3S14 - chains A and B of the 12 polymer chains in the assembly; structure by X-ray diffraction, 2.85 A resolution.

[Chain A]
Molecule: DNA-directed RNA polymerase II subunit RPB1
Source organism: Saccharomyces cerevisiae S288c
Notes: EC 2.7.7.6
UniProtKB: P04050 (RPB1_YEAST); numbering as in UniProt (aligned over 1-1733)
Chain sequence (1733 residues; row label = number of the first residue in the row):
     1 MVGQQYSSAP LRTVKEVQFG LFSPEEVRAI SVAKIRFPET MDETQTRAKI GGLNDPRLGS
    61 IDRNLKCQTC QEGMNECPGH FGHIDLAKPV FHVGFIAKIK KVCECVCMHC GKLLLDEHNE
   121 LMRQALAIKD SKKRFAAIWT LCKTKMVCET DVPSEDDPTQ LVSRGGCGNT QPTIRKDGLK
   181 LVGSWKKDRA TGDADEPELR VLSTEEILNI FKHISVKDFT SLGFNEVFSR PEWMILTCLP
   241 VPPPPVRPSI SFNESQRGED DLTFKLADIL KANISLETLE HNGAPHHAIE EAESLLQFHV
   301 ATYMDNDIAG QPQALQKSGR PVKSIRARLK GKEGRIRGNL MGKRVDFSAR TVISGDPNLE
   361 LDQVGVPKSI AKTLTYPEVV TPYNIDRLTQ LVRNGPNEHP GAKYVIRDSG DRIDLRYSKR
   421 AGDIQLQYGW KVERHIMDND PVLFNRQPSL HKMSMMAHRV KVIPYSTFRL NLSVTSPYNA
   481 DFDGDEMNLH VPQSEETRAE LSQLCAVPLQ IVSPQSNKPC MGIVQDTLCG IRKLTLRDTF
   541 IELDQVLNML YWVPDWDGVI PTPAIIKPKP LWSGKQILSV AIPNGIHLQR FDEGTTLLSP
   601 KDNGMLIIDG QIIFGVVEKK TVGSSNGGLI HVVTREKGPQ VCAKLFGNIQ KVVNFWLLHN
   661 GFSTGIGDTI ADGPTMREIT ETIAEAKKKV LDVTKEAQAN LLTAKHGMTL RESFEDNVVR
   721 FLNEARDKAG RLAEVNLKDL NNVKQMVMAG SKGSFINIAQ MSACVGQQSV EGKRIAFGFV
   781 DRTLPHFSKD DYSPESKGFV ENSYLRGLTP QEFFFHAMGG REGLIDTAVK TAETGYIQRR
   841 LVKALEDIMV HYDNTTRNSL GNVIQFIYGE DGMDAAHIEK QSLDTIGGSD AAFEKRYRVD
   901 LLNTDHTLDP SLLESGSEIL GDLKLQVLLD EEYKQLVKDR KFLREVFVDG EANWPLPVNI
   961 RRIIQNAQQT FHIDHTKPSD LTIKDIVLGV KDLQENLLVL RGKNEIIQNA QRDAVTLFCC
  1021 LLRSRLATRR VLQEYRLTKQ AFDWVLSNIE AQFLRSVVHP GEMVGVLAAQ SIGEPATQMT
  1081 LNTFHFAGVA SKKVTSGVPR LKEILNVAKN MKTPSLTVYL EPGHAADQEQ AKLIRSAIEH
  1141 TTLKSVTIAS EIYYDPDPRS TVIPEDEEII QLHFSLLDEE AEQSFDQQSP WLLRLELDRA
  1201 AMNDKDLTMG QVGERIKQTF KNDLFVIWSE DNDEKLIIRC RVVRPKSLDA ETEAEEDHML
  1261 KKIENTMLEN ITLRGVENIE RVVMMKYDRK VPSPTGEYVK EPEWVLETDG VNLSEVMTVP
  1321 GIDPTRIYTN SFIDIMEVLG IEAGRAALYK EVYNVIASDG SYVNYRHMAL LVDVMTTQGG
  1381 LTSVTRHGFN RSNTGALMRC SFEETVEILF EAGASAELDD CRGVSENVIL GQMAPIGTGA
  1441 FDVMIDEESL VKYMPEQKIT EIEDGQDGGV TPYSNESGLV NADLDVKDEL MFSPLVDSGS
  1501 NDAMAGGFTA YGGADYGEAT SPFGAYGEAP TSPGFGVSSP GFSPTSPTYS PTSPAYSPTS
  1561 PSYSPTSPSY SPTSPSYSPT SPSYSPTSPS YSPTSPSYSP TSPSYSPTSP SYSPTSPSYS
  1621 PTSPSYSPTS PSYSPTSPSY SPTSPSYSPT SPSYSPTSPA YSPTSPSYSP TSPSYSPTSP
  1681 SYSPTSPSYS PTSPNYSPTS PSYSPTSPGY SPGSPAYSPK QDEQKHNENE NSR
Disordered / not traced: 1-2, 155-160, 187-198, 1177-1186, 1244-1253, 1446-1733
Ion coordination: Zn2+ site 1: Cys-67, Cys-70, Cys-77, His-80; Zn2+ site 2: Cys-107, Cys-110, Cys-148, Cys-167; Mg2+: Asp-481, Asp-483, Asp-485 (shared with 1 residue of chain R)
UniProt features mapped onto this chain:
  - region: Pro-248 to Asp-260 (Lid loop), Asn-306 to Lys-323 (Rudder loop), Pro-810 to Glu-822 (Bridging helix)
  - binding site (Zn(2+)): Cys-67, Cys-70, Cys-77, His-80, Cys-107, Cys-110, Cys-148, Cys-167
  - binding site (Mg(2+)): Asp-481, Asp-483, Asp-485
  - modified residue: Thr-1471 (Phosphothreonine)
  - cross-link (Glycyl lysine isopeptide (Lys-Gly)): Lys-695 (interchain with G-Cter in ubiquitin), Lys-1246 (interchain with G-Cter in ubiquitin), Lys-1350 (interchain with G-Cter in ubiquitin)
  - natural variant: Ser-1653 to Pro-1659 (deletion: In strain: A364A)
  - mutagenesis: Lys-1246 (K1246R: Impairs ubiquitination during transcription stress)

[Chain B]
Molecule: DNA-directed RNA polymerase II subunit RPB2
Source organism: Saccharomyces cerevisiae S288c
Notes: EC 2.7.7.6
UniProtKB: P08518 (RPB2_YEAST); residues 1-1224 here = UniProt positions 1-1224
Chain sequence (1224 residues; row label = number of the first residue in the row):
     1 MSDLANSEKY YDEDPYGFED ESAPITAEDS WAVISAFFRE KGLVSQQLDS FNQFVDYTLQ
    61 DIICEDSTLI LEQLAQHTTE SDNISRKYEI SFGKIYVTKP MVNESDGVTH ALYPQEARLR
   121 NLTYSSGLFV DVKKRTYEAI DVPGRELKYE LIAEESEDDS ESGKVFIGRL PIMLRSKNCY
   181 LSEATESDLY KLKECPFDMG GYFIINGSEK VLIAQERSAG NIVQVFKKAA PSPISHVAEI
   241 RSALEKGSRF ISTLQVKLYG REGSSARTIK ATLPYIKQDI PIVIIFRALG IIPDGEILEH
   301 ICYDVNDWQM LEMLKPCVED GFVIQDRETA LDFIGRRGTA LGIKKEKRIQ YAKDILQKEF
   361 LPHITQLEGF ESRKAFFLGY MINRLLLCAL DRKDQDDRDH FGKKRLDLAG PLLAQLFKTL
   421 FKKLTKDIFR YMQRTVEEAH DFNMKLAINA KTITSGLKYA LATGNWGEQK KAMSSRAGVS
   481 QVLNRYTYSS TLSHLRRTNT PIGRDGKLAK PRQLHNTHWG LVCPAETPEG QACGLVKNLS
   541 LMSCISVGTD PMPIITFLSE WGMEPLEDYV PHQSPDATRV FVNGVWHGVH RNPARLMETL
   601 RTLRRKGDIN PEVSMIRDIR EKELKIFTDA GRVYRPLFIV EDDESLGHKE LKVRKGHIAK
   661 LMATEYQDIE GGFEDVEEYT WSSLLNEGLV EYIDAEEEES ILIAMQPEDL EPAEANEEND
   721 LDVDPAKRIR VSHHATTFTH CEIHPSMILG VAASIIPFPD HNQSPRNTYQ SAMGKQAMGV
   781 FLTNYNVRMD TMANILYYPQ KPLGTTRAME YLKFRELPAG QNAIVAIACY SGYNQEDSMI
   841 MNQSSIDRGL FRSLFFRSYM DQEKKYGMSI TETFEKPQRT NTLRMKHGTY DKLDDDGLIA
   901 PGVRVSGEDV IIGKTTPISP DEEELGQRTA YHSKRDASTP LRSTENGIVD QVLVTTNQDG
   961 LKFVKVRVRT TKIPQIGDKF ASRHGQKGTI GITYRREDMP FTAEGIVPDL IINPHAIPSR
  1021 MTVAHLIECL LSKVAALSGN EGDASPFTDI TVEGISKLLR EHGYQSRGFE VMYNGHTGKK
  1081 LMAQIFFGPT YYQRLRHMVD DKIHARARGP MQVLTRQPVE GRSRDGGLRF GEMERDCMIA
  1141 HGAASFLKER LMEASDAFRV HICGICGLMT VIAKLNHNQF ECKGCDNKID IYQIHIPYAA
  1201 KLLFQELMAM NITPRLYTDR SRDF
Disordered / not traced: 1-19, 71-88, 142-163, 336-344, 438-445, 503-508, 669-677, 716-721, 920-932
Ion coordination: Zn2+: Cys-1163, Cys-1166, Cys-1182, Cys-1185
Reported in the primary citation:
  - binding site for the 6-nt RNA strand: Lys-979, Lys-987
  - binding site for the 29-nt DNA strand: Arg-857, Arg-942

[Chain A / chain B interface]
Contacting residue pairs (446):
  Gln-4(A) / Phe-1158(B)
  Gln-4(A) / Arg-1159(B)  hydrogen bond (side chain-backbone)
  Gln-5(A) / Arg-1159(B)  hydrogen bond (backbone-side chain)
  Gln-5(A) / Leu-1175(B)
  Gln-5(A) / Asn-1176(B)
  Tyr-6(A) / Leu-1175(B)
  Ser-7(A) / Arg-1159(B)
  Ser-7(A) / His-1161(B)
  Ser-7(A) / Phe-1180(B)
  Ser-7(A) / Gln-1193(B)  hydrogen bond (backbone-side chain)
  Ser-8(A) / Asn-1178(B)  hydrogen bond
  Ser-8(A) / Phe-1180(B)
  Ala-9(A) / Ile-1191(B)  hydrophobic
  Ala-9(A) / Gln-1193(B)  hydrogen bond (backbone-side chain)
  Pro-10(A) / Ile-1191(B)
  Pro-10(A) / Tyr-1192(B)
  Pro-10(A) / Gln-1193(B)  hydrogen bond (backbone-backbone)
  Leu-11(A) / Gln-1193(B)
  Leu-11(A) / His-1195(B)
  Arg-12(A) / Tyr-1192(B)
  Arg-12(A) / Gln-1193(B)  hydrogen bond (backbone-backbone)
  Arg-12(A) / Ile-1194(B)
  Arg-12(A) / Thr-1218(B)  hydrogen bond
  Thr-13(A) / Thr-1218(B)
  Val-14(A) / Leu-1216(B)  hydrophobic
  Val-14(A) / Tyr-1217(B)
  Lys-15(A) / Tyr-1217(B)  hydrogen bond (backbone-backbone)
  Lys-15(A) / Thr-1218(B)  hydrogen bond (side chain-backbone)
  Lys-15(A) / Asp-1219(B)
  Lys-15(A) / Arg-1220(B)
  Glu-16(A) / Arg-1215(B)
  Glu-16(A) / Leu-1216(B)
  Glu-16(A) / Tyr-1217(B)  hydrogen bond (backbone-backbone)
  Glu-16(A) / Asp-1219(B)
  Glu-16(A) / Arg-1220(B)
  Glu-16(A) / Ser-1221(B)
  Val-17(A) / Arg-1215(B)
  Gln-18(A) / Thr-1213(B)
  Gln-18(A) / Arg-1215(B)  hydrogen bond (backbone-backbone)
  Gln-18(A) / Tyr-1217(B)
  Phe-19(A) / Thr-1213(B)
  Gly-20(A) / Ile-1212(B)
  Gly-20(A) / Thr-1213(B)  hydrogen bond (backbone-backbone)
  Leu-21(A) / Asn-1211(B)
  Leu-21(A) / Thr-1213(B)
  Phe-22(A) / Met-1208(B)  hydrophobic
  Phe-22(A) / Asn-1211(B)  hydrogen bond (backbone-backbone)
  Phe-22(A) / Thr-1213(B)
  Glu-26(A) / Leu-1168(B)
  Glu-26(A) / Arg-1215(B)  salt bridge
  Val-27(A) / Asn-1211(B)
  Ala-29(A) / Lys-1183(B)  hydrogen bond (backbone-side chain)
  Ala-29(A) / Gly-1184(B)
  Ile-30(A) / Thr-1170(B)
  Ser-31(A) / Lys-1183(B)  hydrogen bond (backbone-side chain)
  Thr-69(A) / Lys-1174(B)
  Cys-70(A) / Ile-1172(B)  hydrophobic
  Cys-70(A) / Ala-1173(B)  hydrogen bond (side chain-backbone)
  Cys-70(A) / Lys-1174(B)
  Glu-72(A) / Ala-1173(B)
  Glu-72(A) / Lys-1174(B)
  Glu-72(A) / Leu-1175(B)  hydrogen bond (side chain-backbone)
  Glu-72(A) / Asn-1176(B)
  Asn-75(A) / Arg-1116(B)  hydrogen bond
  Glu-76(A) / Phe-1158(B)
  Glu-76(A) / Arg-1159(B)  salt bridge
  Glu-76(A) / Leu-1175(B)
  Pro-78(A) / Val-1160(B)  hydrophobic
  Pro-78(A) / Lys-1201(B)
  Pro-78(A) / Gln-1205(B)  hydrogen bond (backbone-side chain)
  Gly-79(A) / Gln-1205(B)
  Phe-81(A) / Gln-1205(B)
  Phe-81(A) / Met-1208(B)  hydrophobic
  Phe-81(A) / Ala-1209(B)
  His-92(A) / Met-1210(B)
  Phe-228(A) / Arg-1215(B)
  Trp-233(A) / Asn-1211(B)
  Leu-236(A) / Asn-1211(B)
  Cys-238(A) / Asn-1211(B)
  Pro-240(A) / Met-1208(B)
  Pro-240(A) / Asn-1211(B)
  Pro-242(A) / Ala-1209(B)  hydrophobic
  Pro-245(A) / Leu-1114(B)
  Pro-245(A) / Tyr-1198(B)
  Val-246(A) / Leu-1114(B)
  Val-246(A) / Leu-1202(B)  hydrophobic
  Val-246(A) / Gln-1205(B)
  Pro-248(A) / Leu-1114(B)
  Ile-250(A) / Val-1113(B)  hydrophobic
  Glu-254(A) / Arg-884(B)
  Glu-254(A) / Ile-918(B)
  Glu-254(A) / Arg-935(B)
  Ser-255(A) / Ile-918(B)
  Tyr-303(A) / Ala-1209(B)
  Met-304(A) / Met-1210(B)  hydrophobic
  Ile-325(A) / Glu-1206(B)
  Ile-325(A) / Ala-1209(B)  hydrophobic
  Ile-325(A) / Met-1210(B)  hydrophobic
  Arg-328(A) / Glu-1206(B)  salt bridge
  Leu-329(A) / Leu-1203(B)  hydrophobic
  Leu-329(A) / Glu-1206(B)
  Leu-329(A) / Met-1210(B)  hydrophobic
  Arg-335(A) / Ala-1199(B)
  Arg-335(A) / Leu-1202(B)
  Arg-335(A) / Glu-1206(B)  salt bridge
  Ile-336(A) / Leu-1203(B)  hydrophobic
  Arg-337(A) / Arg-1129(B)  hydrogen bond (backbone-side chain)
  Arg-337(A) / Glu-1132(B)  salt bridge
  Gly-338(A) / Arg-1129(B)  hydrogen bond (backbone-side chain)
  Asn-339(A) / Thr-1115(B)
  Asn-339(A) / Gln-1117(B)  hydrogen bond (backbone-side chain)
  Asn-339(A) / Ala-1199(B)
  Leu-340(A) / Pro-1197(B)  hydrophobic
  Leu-340(A) / Ala-1199(B)  hydrophobic
  Leu-340(A) / Ala-1200(B)
  Leu-340(A) / Leu-1203(B)  hydrophobic
  Met-341(A) / Glu-1132(B)
  Met-341(A) / Arg-1135(B)
  Gly-342(A) / Arg-1129(B)  hydrogen bond (backbone-side chain)
  Gly-342(A) / Phe-1130(B)
  Lys-343(A) / Gln-1117(B)
  Lys-343(A) / Arg-1129(B)
  Lys-343(A) / Phe-1130(B)  hydrogen bond (backbone-backbone)
  Lys-343(A) / Leu-1151(B)  hydrogen bond (side chain-backbone)
  Lys-343(A) / Ser-1155(B)
  Lys-343(A) / Asp-1156(B)  salt bridge
  Lys-343(A) / Pro-1197(B)
  Arg-344(A) / Pro-1118(B)
  Arg-344(A) / Val-1119(B)
  Arg-344(A) / Glu-1120(B)  salt bridge
  Arg-344(A) / Gly-1127(B)  hydrogen bond (side chain-backbone)
  Arg-344(A) / Leu-1128(B)
  Arg-344(A) / Arg-1129(B)
  Arg-344(A) / Ser-1155(B)  hydrogen bond (backbone-side chain)
  Val-345(A) / Pro-1118(B)  hydrophobic
  Val-345(A) / Gly-1127(B)
  Val-345(A) / Leu-1128(B)  hydrogen bond (backbone-backbone)
  Val-345(A) / Arg-1150(B)
  Val-345(A) / Ala-1154(B)  hydrophobic
  Val-345(A) / Ser-1155(B)
  Asp-346(A) / Arg-1106(B)  salt bridge
  Asp-346(A) / Arg-1108(B)
  Asp-346(A) / Gly-1109(B)
  Asp-346(A) / Met-1111(B)
  Asp-346(A) / Pro-1118(B)
  Asp-346(A) / Arg-1150(B)  hydrogen bond (backbone-side chain)
  Asp-346(A) / Ala-1154(B)
  Asp-346(A) / Ser-1155(B)
  Phe-347(A) / Arg-1106(B)  hydrogen bond (backbone-backbone)
  Phe-347(A) / Ala-1107(B)  hydrophobic
  Phe-347(A) / Arg-1108(B)
  Phe-347(A) / Arg-1150(B)  hydrogen bond (backbone-side chain)
  Ser-348(A) / Ala-1105(B)
  Ser-348(A) / Arg-1106(B)  hydrogen bond (backbone-backbone)
  Ser-348(A) / Leu-1128(B)  hydrogen bond (side chain-backbone)
  Ala-349(A) / His-1104(B)
  Ala-349(A) / Ala-1105(B)  hydrophobic
  Ala-349(A) / Leu-1128(B)
  Arg-350(A) / Lys-1102(B)
  Arg-350(A) / Ile-1103(B)
  Arg-350(A) / His-1104(B)  hydrogen bond (backbone-backbone)
  Arg-350(A) / Leu-1128(B)
  Thr-351(A) / Val-1099(B)
  Thr-351(A) / Ile-1103(B)
  Val-352(A) / Gly-977(B)
  Val-352(A) / Val-1099(B)  hydrophobic
  Val-352(A) / Lys-1102(B)
  Ser-354(A) / Ile-990(B)
  Asp-356(A) / Tyr-833(B)  hydrogen bond
  Pro-357(A) / Ser-831(B)
  Pro-357(A) / Gly-832(B)
  Pro-357(A) / Tyr-833(B)  hydrophobic
  Asn-358(A) / Tyr-833(B)  hydrogen bond
  Ile-370(A) / Ile-1103(B)  hydrophobic
  Thr-373(A) / Ala-1105(B)
  Thr-373(A) / Ala-1107(B)
  Leu-374(A) / Arg-1106(B)
  Leu-374(A) / Ala-1107(B)  hydrophobic
  Arg-412(A) / Arg-1108(B)
  Glu-433(A) / Arg-1108(B)  salt bridge
  Leu-443(A) / Met-1138(B)  hydrophobic
  Leu-443(A) / Phe-1146(B)  hydrophobic
  Gln-447(A) / Arg-1129(B)
  Gln-447(A) / Glu-1134(B)
  Ser-449(A) / Met-1133(B)
  Ser-449(A) / Glu-1134(B)  hydrogen bond
  Ser-449(A) / Cys-1137(B)
  His-451(A) / Cys-1137(B)  hydrogen bond (backbone-side chain)
  Lys-452(A) / Cys-1137(B)
  Lys-452(A) / Ala-1140(B)
  Lys-452(A) / His-1141(B)  hydrogen bond (backbone-side chain)
  Met-455(A) / Phe-1130(B)  hydrophobic
  Met-455(A) / Glu-1134(B)
  Met-455(A) / Cys-1137(B)  hydrophobic
  Met-455(A) / Met-1138(B)  hydrophobic
  Met-455(A) / His-1141(B)
  Tyr-465(A) / Ile-976(B)  hydrophobic
  Ser-466(A) / Gln-975(B)
  Ser-466(A) / Val-1099(B)
  Ser-466(A) / Asp-1100(B)  hydrogen bond
  Ser-466(A) / Ile-1103(B)
  Thr-467(A) / Ile-976(B)
  Thr-467(A) / Gly-977(B)
  Thr-467(A) / Val-1099(B)
  Arg-469(A) / Tyr-833(B)
  Arg-469(A) / Ile-976(B)
  Arg-469(A) / Gly-991(B)  hydrogen bond (side chain-backbone)
  Leu-472(A) / Gln-835(B)
  Leu-472(A) / Glu-836(B)
  Thr-475(A) / Glu-836(B)
  Asp-481(A) / Glu-836(B)
  Asp-481(A) / Asp-837(B)
  Phe-482(A) / Gln-835(B)
  Phe-482(A) / Glu-836(B)  hydrogen bond (backbone-backbone)
  Phe-482(A) / Asp-837(B)
  Phe-482(A) / Ser-838(B)
  Phe-482(A) / Gly-988(B)
  Phe-482(A) / Thr-989(B)  hydrogen bond (backbone-side chain)
  Asp-483(A) / Asp-837(B)
  Asp-483(A) / Lys-979(B)
  Asp-483(A) / Lys-987(B)  salt bridge
  Asp-483(A) / Gly-988(B)
  Gly-484(A) / Thr-989(B)
  Glu-486(A) / Lys-1102(B)  salt bridge
  Asn-488(A) / Leu-1128(B)
  His-490(A) / Phe-1130(B)
  His-490(A) / Arg-1150(B)  hydrogen bond
  Val-491(A) / Arg-1150(B)  hydrogen bond (backbone-side chain)
  Pro-492(A) / Glu-1149(B)
  Gln-493(A) / Glu-1149(B)  hydrogen bond (backbone-side chain)
  Ser-494(A) / Glu-1149(B)  hydrogen bond (backbone-side chain)
  Thr-497(A) / Ser-1145(B)
  Thr-497(A) / Phe-1146(B)
  Thr-497(A) / Glu-1149(B)  hydrogen bond
  Glu-500(A) / Ala-1143(B)
  Glu-500(A) / Ala-1144(B)
  Glu-500(A) / Ser-1145(B)  hydrogen bond
  Glu-500(A) / Phe-1146(B)  hydrogen bond (side chain-backbone)
  Leu-501(A) / Phe-1146(B)  hydrophobic
  Leu-504(A) / His-1141(B)
  Leu-504(A) / Gly-1142(B)
  Cys-505(A) / Met-1138(B)  hydrophobic
  Cys-505(A) / His-1141(B)
  Gln-510(A) / His-1141(B)  hydrogen bond
  Val-524(A) / Glu-836(B)
  Gln-525(A) / Gln-835(B)
  Gln-525(A) / Glu-836(B)  hydrogen bond (side chain-backbone)
  Gln-525(A) / His-1015(B)
  Asp-526(A) / Cys-829(B)  hydrogen bond
  Asp-526(A) / Gly-832(B)
  Asp-526(A) / Gln-835(B)  hydrogen bond (backbone-side chain)
  Asp-526(A) / Asn-1013(B)  hydrogen bond
  Asp-526(A) / His-1015(B)
  Thr-527(A) / Gln-835(B)
  Cys-529(A) / His-1015(B)
  Leu-657(A) / Cys-829(B)  hydrophobic
  Leu-658(A) / Tyr-830(B)
  Leu-658(A) / Ser-831(B)
  Leu-658(A) / Asn-1074(B)
  Leu-658(A) / Leu-1081(B)
  His-659(A) / Asn-1074(B)
  His-659(A) / Thr-1077(B)
  His-659(A) / Leu-1081(B)
  Asn-660(A) / Leu-1081(B)
  Asn-660(A) / Met-1082(B)  hydrogen bond (backbone-backbone)
  Asn-660(A) / Ala-1083(B)  hydrogen bond (backbone-backbone)
  Gly-661(A) / Ala-1083(B)
  Phe-662(A) / Ile-827(B)
  Phe-662(A) / Ala-828(B)
  Phe-662(A) / Cys-829(B)  hydrogen bond (backbone-backbone)
  Phe-662(A) / Pro-1014(B)
  Phe-662(A) / Ala-1083(B)
  Ser-663(A) / Ile-827(B)  hydrogen bond (side chain-backbone)
  Ser-663(A) / Pro-1014(B)
  Ser-663(A) / Gln-1084(B)
  Ser-663(A) / Ile-1085(B)
  Ser-663(A) / Phe-1086(B)  hydrogen bond (side chain-backbone)
  Thr-664(A) / Ile-827(B)
  Thr-664(A) / Pro-1014(B)
  Thr-664(A) / Phe-1086(B)
  Gly-665(A) / Leu-1026(B)
  Gly-665(A) / Phe-1069(B)
  Gly-665(A) / Phe-1086(B)
  Ile-666(A) / Leu-1026(B)  hydrophobic
  Ile-666(A) / Ile-1027(B)  hydrophobic
  Ile-666(A) / Leu-1030(B)  hydrophobic
  Ile-666(A) / Val-1052(B)  hydrophobic
  Ile-666(A) / Phe-1086(B)
  Asp-668(A) / Phe-1069(B)
  Ile-670(A) / Arg-1067(B)
  Lys-687(A) / Val-731(B)
  Asn-742(A) / Phe-1069(B)
  Met-746(A) / Pro-1014(B)
  Met-746(A) / His-1015(B)  hydrogen bond
  Met-746(A) / Pro-1018(B)  hydrophobic
  Ser-751(A) / His-1015(B)
  Lys-752(A) / His-1015(B)  hydrogen bond (side chain-backbone)
  Lys-752(A) / Ser-1019(B)  hydrogen bond
  Asn-757(A) / Pro-1018(B)
  Asn-757(A) / Ser-1019(B)
  Asn-757(A) / Met-1021(B)
  Gln-760(A) / Met-1021(B)
  Met-761(A) / Pro-1018(B)
  Met-761(A) / Met-1021(B)  hydrophobic
  Met-761(A) / Val-1023(B)  hydrophobic
  Glu-771(A) / Lys-510(B)
  Glu-771(A) / Gln-513(B)
  Ile-775(A) / Asn-516(B)
  Ala-776(A) / Asn-516(B)
  Gly-778(A) / His-400(B)
  Gly-778(A) / His-515(B)  hydrogen bond (backbone-side chain)
  Gly-778(A) / Asn-516(B)
  Gly-778(A) / Thr-517(B)
  Phe-779(A) / Asn-516(B)
  Phe-779(A) / Thr-517(B)
  Phe-779(A) / Glu-698(B)
  Phe-779(A) / Glu-699(B)
  Val-780(A) / Glu-699(B)  hydrogen bond (backbone-side chain)
  Arg-782(A) / Glu-698(B)  hydrogen bond (side chain-backbone)
  Arg-782(A) / Glu-699(B)  hydrogen bond (side chain-backbone)
  Arg-782(A) / Ile-701(B)  hydrogen bond (side chain-backbone)
  Arg-782(A) / Leu-702(B)
  Thr-783(A) / Asn-516(B)
  Leu-784(A) / Trp-519(B)  hydrophobic
  Pro-785(A) / Glu-698(B)
  Pro-785(A) / Ile-701(B)
  Pro-785(A) / Leu-702(B)
  Pro-785(A) / Ile-703(B)  hydrogen bond (backbone-backbone)
  His-786(A) / Trp-519(B)  hydrogen bond
  His-786(A) / Leu-702(B)
  His-786(A) / Ile-703(B)  hydrogen bond (side chain-backbone)
  His-786(A) / Met-705(B)
  His-786(A) / Glu-742(B)  salt bridge
  Phe-787(A) / Leu-702(B)
  Ser-788(A) / Ala-735(B)
  Lys-789(A) / Arg-620(B)
  Glu-795(A) / Val-731(B)
  Glu-801(A) / Ile-729(B)
  Asn-802(A) / Arg-728(B)
  Asn-802(A) / Ile-729(B)  hydrogen bond (side chain-backbone)
  Tyr-804(A) / His-761(B)  hydrogen bond (backbone-side chain)
  Tyr-804(A) / Asn-762(B)
  Tyr-804(A) / Gln-763(B)
  Tyr-804(A) / Met-1021(B)  hydrophobic
  Tyr-804(A) / Val-1023(B)
  Leu-805(A) / His-761(B)  hydrogen bond (backbone-side chain)
  Leu-805(A) / Val-1052(B)  hydrophobic
  Arg-806(A) / Pro-725(B)  hydrogen bond (side chain-backbone)
  Arg-806(A) / Ala-726(B)
  Arg-806(A) / Lys-727(B)
  Arg-806(A) / Arg-728(B)
  Arg-806(A) / Ile-729(B)
  Arg-806(A) / His-761(B)
  Gly-807(A) / Arg-728(B)
  Gly-807(A) / Asp-760(B)
  Gly-807(A) / His-761(B)
  Leu-808(A) / Arg-728(B)  hydrogen bond (backbone-side chain)
  Leu-808(A) / Asp-760(B)  hydrogen bond (backbone-backbone)
  Leu-808(A) / Phe-1047(B)
  Thr-809(A) / Ile-729(B)
  Thr-809(A) / Arg-730(B)
  Thr-809(A) / Phe-1047(B)
  Pro-810(A) / Trp-519(B)  hydrophobic
  Pro-810(A) / Met-705(B)  hydrophobic
  Pro-810(A) / Pro-745(B)  hydrophobic
  Pro-810(A) / Phe-1047(B)
  Gln-811(A) / Met-705(B)
  Phe-813(A) / Pro-524(B)  hydrophobic
  Phe-813(A) / Ile-748(B)  hydrophobic
  Phe-813(A) / Pro-759(B)
  Phe-813(A) / Asp-760(B)
  Phe-813(A) / Phe-1047(B)  hydrophobic
  Phe-814(A) / Leu-514(B)  hydrophobic
  Phe-814(A) / His-515(B)
  Phe-814(A) / Asn-516(B)
  Phe-814(A) / Trp-519(B)  hydrophobic
  His-816(A) / Gln-763(B)
  His-816(A) / Ser-764(B)  hydrogen bond (backbone-side chain)
  Ala-817(A) / Leu-514(B)  hydrophobic
  Ala-817(A) / Pro-524(B)  hydrophobic
  Ala-817(A) / Ser-764(B)
  Met-818(A) / Leu-514(B)
  Met-818(A) / Asn-516(B)
  Gly-820(A) / Ser-764(B)
  Arg-821(A) / Arg-512(B)  hydrogen bond (side chain-backbone)
  Arg-821(A) / Leu-514(B)
  Arg-821(A) / Pro-524(B)  hydrogen bond (side chain-backbone)
  Arg-821(A) / Thr-527(B)
  Arg-821(A) / Gly-534(B)
  Glu-822(A) / Gln-513(B)
  Leu-824(A) / Cys-533(B)  hydrophobic
  Leu-824(A) / Pro-765(B)  hydrophobic
  Leu-824(A) / Thr-768(B)
  Leu-824(A) / Tyr-769(B)
  Ile-825(A) / Arg-512(B)
  Ile-825(A) / Gln-513(B)
  Ala-828(A) / Gly-530(B)
  Arg-839(A) / Glu-1132(B)  salt bridge
  Val-842(A) / Asp-1136(B)
  Lys-843(A) / Glu-1132(B)  salt bridge
  Glu-846(A) / Arg-1135(B)  salt bridge
  Met-1063(A) / Ile-1139(B)
  Val-1066(A) / Asp-1136(B)
  Val-1066(A) / Ala-1140(B)  hydrophobic
  Gln-1070(A) / Cys-1137(B)
  Gln-1070(A) / Ala-1140(B)
  Lys-1144(A) / Glu-262(B)  salt bridge
  Lys-1261(A) / Ser-265(B)
  Asn-1265(A) / Gly-263(B)
  Asn-1265(A) / Ser-264(B)
  Asn-1265(A) / Ser-265(B)  hydrogen bond (side chain-backbone)
  Glu-1269(A) / Glu-262(B)
  Glu-1269(A) / Gly-263(B)
  Val-1406(A) / Met-1210(B)  hydrophobic
  Phe-1410(A) / Met-1210(B)  hydrophobic
  Phe-1410(A) / Ile-1212(B)  hydrophobic
  Asp-1420(A) / Arg-1220(B)  hydrogen bond (backbone-side chain)
  Arg-1422(A) / Arg-1220(B)
  Val-1424(A) / Ile-1139(B)  hydrophobic
  Ser-1425(A) / Arg-1135(B)
  Val-1428(A) / Arg-1135(B)
  Val-1428(A) / Leu-1147(B)  hydrophobic
  Val-1428(A) / Leu-1151(B)  hydrophobic
  Ile-1429(A) / Pro-1197(B)
  Ile-1429(A) / Ala-1200(B)
  Leu-1430(A) / His-1195(B)
  Leu-1430(A) / Ile-1196(B)
  Leu-1430(A) / Pro-1197(B)
  Leu-1430(A) / Phe-1204(B)  hydrophobic
  Leu-1430(A) / Leu-1216(B)  hydrophobic
  Gly-1431(A) / Lys-1148(B)
  Gly-1431(A) / Met-1152(B)
  Gly-1431(A) / Pro-1197(B)
  Gln-1432(A) / Lys-1148(B)
  Met-1433(A) / Ala-1144(B)  hydrophobic
  Met-1433(A) / Ser-1145(B)
  Met-1433(A) / Lys-1148(B)
  Ala-1434(A) / Ala-1144(B)
  Ile-1436(A) / Ile-1139(B)  hydrophobic
  Ile-1436(A) / Gly-1142(B)
  Ile-1436(A) / Ala-1144(B)
  Gly-1437(A) / Gly-1142(B)
  Thr-1438(A) / Gly-1142(B)  hydrogen bond (backbone-backbone)
  Thr-1438(A) / Ala-1144(B)
  Thr-1438(A) / Ser-1145(B)
  Gly-1439(A) / Ala-1144(B)
Interface residues without a listed pair, chain A (220 interface residues in all): Arg-28, Gln-68, Cys-77, Pro-243, Arg-326, Ile-353, Gly-355, Ser-369, Thr-375, Lys-403, Tyr-404, Asn-445, Ala-480, Asn-654, Gly-667, Thr-669, Val-743, Gly-753, Val-770, Asp-781, Ser-1401, Leu-1409, Gly-1413, Leu-1418, Cys-1421
Interface residues without a listed pair, chain B (201 interface residues in all): Ala-266, Asp-397, His-518, Cys-523, Arg-635, Ala-695, Ser-700, Leu-749, Asn-767, Asn-834, Ile-1017, Arg-1020, His-1076, Lys-1080, Gly-1131, Ala-1157, Cys-1166, Leu-1207, Pro-1214, Arg-1222

[In short]
Chain A and chain B form an interface of 220 and 201 residues respectively; the contacts include 84 hydrogen
bonds and 16 salt bridges. Polar pairs include Glu-26(A)/Arg-1215(B), Glu-76(A)/Arg-1159(B) and
Arg-328(A)/Glu-1206(B). The paper reports a binding site for the 6-nt RNA strand at Lys-979(B) and Lys-987(B);
a binding site for the 29-nt DNA strand at Arg-857(B) and Arg-942(B).
Chain A is DNA-directed RNA polymerase II subunit RPB1 and chain B is DNA-directed RNA polymerase II subunit
RPB2, both from Saccharomyces cerevisiae S288c; the structure, RNA Polymerase II Initiation Complex with a
6-nt RNA, was determined by X-ray diffraction together with 3RZD, 3RZO, 3S15, 3S16, 3S17, 3S1M and 5 further
entries from the same study.
